2F5O - chains C and A of the 3 polymer chains in the assembly; structure by X-ray diffraction, 2.05 A resolution.

Chain C:
Molecule: 16-nt DNA strand
Sequence (16 nucleotides; row label = number of the first residue in the row; numbering starts at 0):
     0 TGCGTCCGGATCTACC
Disordered / not traced: 0-2

Chain A:
Protein: formamidopyrimidine-DNA glycosidase
Organism: Geobacillus stearothermophilus
Notes: EC 3.2.2.23
UniProt: P84131 (P84131_BACST); residues 1-274 here = UniProt positions 1-274
Sequence (274 residues; row label = number of the first residue in the row):
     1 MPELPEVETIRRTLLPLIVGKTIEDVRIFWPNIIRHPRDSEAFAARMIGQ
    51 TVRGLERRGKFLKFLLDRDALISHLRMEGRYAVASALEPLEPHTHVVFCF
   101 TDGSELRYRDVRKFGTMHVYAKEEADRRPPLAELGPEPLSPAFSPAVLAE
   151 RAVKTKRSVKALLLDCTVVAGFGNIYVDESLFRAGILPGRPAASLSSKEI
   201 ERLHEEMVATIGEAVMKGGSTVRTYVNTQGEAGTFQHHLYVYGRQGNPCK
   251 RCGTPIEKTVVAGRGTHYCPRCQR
Disordered / not traced: 1, 217-237
Construct notes: engineered mutation Cys-166 (Gln in P84131)
Bound ions: Zn2+: Cys-249, Cys-252, Cys-269, Cys-272
What the authors report for this chain:
  - binding site for the 16-nt DNA strand (chain C): Phe-114, Cys-166

How chain C and chain A interact:
Contacting residue pairs - 17 pairs, chain C then chain A:
  DG7(C) / Met-77(A)  base contact
  DG7(C) / Arg-112(A)  base contact
  DG7(C) / Phe-114(A)  base contact
  DG7(C) / Gly-263(A)  phosphate contact
  DG7(C) / Arg-264(A)  salt bridge to the phosphate
  DG7(C) / Gly-265(A)  hydrogen bond to the phosphate
  DG8(C) / Lys-60(A)  phosphate contact
  DG8(C) / His-74(A)  hydrogen bond to the phosphate
  DG8(C) / Arg-76(A)  hydrogen bond to the base
  DG8(C) / Phe-114(A)  base contact
  DG8(C) / Arg-264(A)  hydrogen bond to the base
  DA9(C) / Lys-60(A)  phosphate contact
  DA9(C) / His-74(A)  salt bridge to the phosphate
  DA9(C) / Arg-76(A)  hydrogen bond to the sugar
  DA9(C) / Arg-264(A)  base contact
  DT10(C) / Pro-130(A)  phosphate contact
  DC11(C) / Pro-129(A)  phosphate contact
Also at the interface, not in a pair above, chain A (16 interface residues in all): Glu-3, Phe-61, Cys-166, Gly-171, Asn-174

In short:
The interface between chain C and chain A involves 5 residues on one side and 16 on the other; the contacts
include 5 hydrogen bonds and 2 salt bridges. Among the polar pairs are DG8(C)/Arg-76(A), DG8(C)/Arg-264(A) and
DA9(C)/Arg-76(A). The paper reports a binding site for the 16-nt DNA strand (chain C) at Phe-114(A) and
Cys-166(A).
Chain C is a 16-nt DNA strand and chain A is formamidopyrimidine-DNA glycosidase (Geobacillus
stearothermophilus); the structure, MutM crosslinked to undamaged DNA sampling G:C base pair IC3, was
determined by X-ray diffraction (same publication as 2F5N, 2F5Q and 2F5S).
